PDB entry 3S1R | X-ray diffraction, 3.20 A resolution | chains A and H of the 12 polymer chains in the assembly

[Chain A]
Protein: DNA-directed RNA polymerase II subunit RPB1
From: Saccharomyces cerevisiae
Notes: EC 2.7.7.6
Reference sequence: P04050 (RPB1_YEAST); residues 1-1733 here = UniProt positions 1-1733
Sequence (1733 residues; row label = number of the first residue in the row):
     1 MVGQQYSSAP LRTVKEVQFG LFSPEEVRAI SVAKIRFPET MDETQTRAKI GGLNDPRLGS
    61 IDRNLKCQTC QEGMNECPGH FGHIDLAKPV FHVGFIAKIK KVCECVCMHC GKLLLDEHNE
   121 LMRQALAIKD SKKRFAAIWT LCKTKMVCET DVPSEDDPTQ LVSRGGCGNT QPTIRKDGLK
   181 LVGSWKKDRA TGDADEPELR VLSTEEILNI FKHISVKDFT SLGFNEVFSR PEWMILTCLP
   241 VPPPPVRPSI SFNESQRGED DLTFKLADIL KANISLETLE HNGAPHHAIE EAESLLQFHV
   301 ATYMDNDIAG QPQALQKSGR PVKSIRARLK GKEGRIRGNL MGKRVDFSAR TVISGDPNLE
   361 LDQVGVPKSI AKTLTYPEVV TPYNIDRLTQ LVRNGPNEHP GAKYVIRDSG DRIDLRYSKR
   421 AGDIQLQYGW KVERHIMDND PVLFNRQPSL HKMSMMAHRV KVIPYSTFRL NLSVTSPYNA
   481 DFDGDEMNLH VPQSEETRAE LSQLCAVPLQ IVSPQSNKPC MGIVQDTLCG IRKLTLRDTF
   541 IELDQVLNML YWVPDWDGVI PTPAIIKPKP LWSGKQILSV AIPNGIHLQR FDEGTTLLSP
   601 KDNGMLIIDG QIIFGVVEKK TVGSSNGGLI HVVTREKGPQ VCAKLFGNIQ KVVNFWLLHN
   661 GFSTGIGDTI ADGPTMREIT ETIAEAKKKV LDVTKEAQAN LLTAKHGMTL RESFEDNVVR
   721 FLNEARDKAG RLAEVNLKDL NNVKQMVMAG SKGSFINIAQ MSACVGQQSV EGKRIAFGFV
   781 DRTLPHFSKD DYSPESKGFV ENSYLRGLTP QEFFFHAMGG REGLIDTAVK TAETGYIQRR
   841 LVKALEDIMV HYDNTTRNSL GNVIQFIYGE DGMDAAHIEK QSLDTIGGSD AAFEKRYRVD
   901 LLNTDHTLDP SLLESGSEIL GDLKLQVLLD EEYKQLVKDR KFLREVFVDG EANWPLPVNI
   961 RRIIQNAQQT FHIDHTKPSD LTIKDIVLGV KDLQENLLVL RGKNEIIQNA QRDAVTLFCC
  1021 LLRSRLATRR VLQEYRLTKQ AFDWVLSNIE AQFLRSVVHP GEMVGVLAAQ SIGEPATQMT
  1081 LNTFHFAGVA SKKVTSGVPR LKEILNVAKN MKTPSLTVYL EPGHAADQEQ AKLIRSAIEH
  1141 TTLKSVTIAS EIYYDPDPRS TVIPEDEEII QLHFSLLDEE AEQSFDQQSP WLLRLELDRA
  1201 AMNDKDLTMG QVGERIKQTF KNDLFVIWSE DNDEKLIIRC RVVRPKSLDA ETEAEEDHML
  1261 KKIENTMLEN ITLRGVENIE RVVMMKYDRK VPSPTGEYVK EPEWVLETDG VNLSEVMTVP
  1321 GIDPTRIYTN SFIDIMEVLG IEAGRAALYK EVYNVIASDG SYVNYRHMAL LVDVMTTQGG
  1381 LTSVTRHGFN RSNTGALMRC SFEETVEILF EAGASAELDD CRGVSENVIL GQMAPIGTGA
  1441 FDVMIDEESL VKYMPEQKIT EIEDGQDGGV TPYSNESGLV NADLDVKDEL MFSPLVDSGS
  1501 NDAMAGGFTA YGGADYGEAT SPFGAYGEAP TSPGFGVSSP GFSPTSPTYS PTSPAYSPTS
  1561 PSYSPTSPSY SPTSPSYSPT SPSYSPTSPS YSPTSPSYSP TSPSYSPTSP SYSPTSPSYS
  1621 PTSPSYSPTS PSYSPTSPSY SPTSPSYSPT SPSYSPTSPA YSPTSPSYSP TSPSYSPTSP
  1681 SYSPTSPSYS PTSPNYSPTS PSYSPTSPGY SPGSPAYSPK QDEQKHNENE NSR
Unresolved in the structure: 1-2, 155-160, 187-198, 1177-1186, 1244-1253, 1446-1733
Ion coordination: Zn2+ site 1: Cys67, Cys70, Cys77, His80; Zn2+ site 2: Cys107, Cys110, Cys148, Cys167; Mg2+: Asp481, Asp483, Asp485
Small-molecule neighbours: GTP (guanosine-5'-triphosphate): Asp481, Asp483, Lys752
UniProt features mapped onto this chain:
  - region: Pro248 to Asp260 (Lid loop), Asn306 to Lys323 (Rudder loop), Pro810 to Glu822 (Bridging helix)
  - binding site (Zn(2+)): Cys67, Cys70, Cys77, His80, Cys107, Cys110, Cys148, Cys167
  - binding site (Mg(2+)): Asp481, Asp483, Asp485
  - modified residue: Thr1471 (Phosphothreonine)
  - cross-link (Glycyl lysine isopeptide (Lys-Gly)): Lys695 (interchain with G-Cter in ubiquitin), Lys1246 (interchain with G-Cter in ubiquitin), Lys1350 (interchain with G-Cter in ubiquitin)
  - natural variant: Ser1653 to Pro1659 (deletion: In strain: A364A)
  - mutagenesis: Lys1246 (K1246R: Impairs ubiquitination during transcription stress)

[Chain H]
Protein: DNA-directed RNA polymerases I, II, and III subunit RPABC3
From: Saccharomyces cerevisiae
Reference sequence: P20436 (RPAB3_YEAST); numbering as in UniProt (aligned over 1-146)
Sequence (146 residues; numbered 1 to 146; the number before each row is that of its first residue):
     1 MSNTLFDDIF QVSEVDPGRY NKVCRIEAAS TTQDQCKLTL DINVELFPVA AQDSLTVTIA
    61 SSLNLEDTPA NDSSATRSWR PPQAGDRSLA DDYDYVMYGT AYKFEEVSKD LIAVYYSFGG
   121 LLMRLEGNYR NLNNLKQENA YLLIRR
Unresolved in the structure: 1, 64-75
UniProt features mapped onto this chain:
  - region: Asp16 to Thr39 (Non-specific ssDNA binding)
  - modified residue: Ser2 (N-acetylserine), Thr68 (Phosphothreonine)

[How chain A and chain H interact]
Pairs across the interface (74; chain A residue first):
  Arg537(A) - Tyr20(H)
  Arg537(A) - Val23(H)
  Arg537(A) - Arg25(H)
  Arg537(A) - Asp41(H)  salt bridge
  Arg537(A) - Gly120(H)  hydrogen bond (side chain-backbone)
  Arg537(A) - Leu122(H)
  Asp538(A) - Tyr20(H)
  Asp538(A) - Asn21(H)  hydrogen bond (side chain-backbone)
  Asp538(A) - Lys22(H)  hydrogen bond (side chain-backbone)
  Asp538(A) - Val23(H)  hydrogen bond (side chain-backbone)
  Phe540(A) - Val23(H)  hydrophobic
  Phe540(A) - Asn43(H)
  Phe540(A) - Leu121(H)  hydrophobic
  Leu543(A) - Trp79(H)  hydrophobic
  Val559(A) - Thr76(H)
  Val559(A) - Ser78(H)
  Ile560(A) - Ser78(H)  hydrogen bond (backbone-side chain)
  Ile560(A) - Trp79(H)  hydrogen bond (backbone-backbone)
  Pro561(A) - Trp79(H)
  Thr562(A) - Trp79(H)
  Thr562(A) - Tyr98(H)
  Pro563(A) - Trp79(H)
  Pro563(A) - Tyr98(H)
  Ala564(A) - Met97(H)
  Ala564(A) - Tyr98(H)  hydrogen bond (backbone-backbone)
  Ala564(A) - Phe118(H)
  Ala564(A) - Gly119(H)
  Ile565(A) - Asn43(H)
  Ile565(A) - Leu46(H)  hydrophobic
  Ile565(A) - Val96(H)
  Ile566(A) - Val96(H)  hydrogen bond (backbone-backbone)
  Ile566(A) - Met97(H)
  Ile566(A) - Tyr98(H)  hydrophobic
  Ile566(A) - Tyr141(H)  hydrophobic
  Lys567(A) - Asp94(H)
  Lys567(A) - Tyr95(H)  hydrogen bond
  Lys567(A) - Val96(H)  hydrogen bond (backbone-backbone)
  Lys567(A) - Met97(H)  hydrogen bond
  Pro568(A) - Leu46(H)
  Pro568(A) - Asp94(H)
  Pro570(A) - Trp79(H)  hydrophobic
  Trp572(A) - Trp79(H)  hydrophobic
  Ser573(A) - Gly119(H)  hydrogen bond (side chain-backbone)
  Lys575(A) - Gly119(H)
  Lys575(A) - Gly120(H)
  Gln576(A) - Gly119(H)
  Leu597(A) - Tyr102(H)  hydrogen bond (backbone-side chain)
  Leu597(A) - Lys103(H)
  Leu597(A) - Glu105(H)
  Leu597(A) - Tyr115(H)
  Leu598(A) - Arg25(H)  hydrogen bond (backbone-side chain)
  Leu598(A) - Thr39(H)
  Leu598(A) - Tyr115(H)  hydrophobic
  Leu598(A) - Leu122(H)
  Leu598(A) - Met123(H)
  Leu598(A) - Arg124(H)
  Ser599(A) - Arg25(H)
  Ser599(A) - Leu122(H)
  Pro600(A) - Arg25(H)
  Asp602(A) - Tyr20(H)  hydrogen bond
  Leu606(A) - Tyr102(H)  hydrophobic
  Ile613(A) - Thr100(H)
  Ile613(A) - Tyr102(H)  hydrophobic
  Ile613(A) - Ser117(H)  hydrogen bond (backbone-side chain)
  Ile613(A) - Gly120(H)
  Ile613(A) - Leu122(H)
  Phe614(A) - Tyr102(H)  hydrophobic
  Phe614(A) - Leu122(H)  hydrophobic
  Leu737(A) - Arg19(H)
  Lys738(A) - Arg19(H)
  Asp739(A) - Arg19(H)  salt bridge
  Lys744(A) - Arg19(H)
  Ile973(A) - Lys136(H)
  Asp974(A) - Lys136(H)  salt bridge
Interface residues without a listed pair, chain A (37 interface residues in all): Gly558, Leu571, Lys601, Ile608
Interface residues without a listed pair, chain H (34 interface residues in all): Leu89

[Summary]
Chain A and chain H form an interface of 37 and 34 residues respectively; the contacts include 16 hydrogen
bonds and 3 salt bridges. Among the polar pairs are Arg537(A)-Asp41(H), Asp739(A)-Arg19(H) and
Asp974(A)-Lys136(H). Ligands of chain A: GTP.
Here chain A is DNA-directed RNA polymerase II subunit RPB1 and chain H is DNA-directed RNA polymerases I, II,
and III subunit RPABC3, both from Saccharomyces cerevisiae. Entry 3S1R (RNA Polymerase II Initiation Complex
with a 5-nt 3'-deoxy RNA soaked with GTP) was determined by X-ray diffraction, deposited together with 3RZD,
3RZO, 3S14, 3S15, 3S16, 3S17 and 5 further entries.
